5H67 - chains A and C of the 3 polymer chains in the assembly; structure by X-ray diffraction, 2.07 A resolution.

Chain A:
Protein: Chromosome partition protein Smc
From: Bacillus subtilis (strain 168)
Notes: fragment: N-terminal
UniProt: P51834 (SMC_BACSU); residue numbers follow UniProt; this construct covers 1-199
Amino-acid sequence (199 residues; each row starts with the number of its first residue):
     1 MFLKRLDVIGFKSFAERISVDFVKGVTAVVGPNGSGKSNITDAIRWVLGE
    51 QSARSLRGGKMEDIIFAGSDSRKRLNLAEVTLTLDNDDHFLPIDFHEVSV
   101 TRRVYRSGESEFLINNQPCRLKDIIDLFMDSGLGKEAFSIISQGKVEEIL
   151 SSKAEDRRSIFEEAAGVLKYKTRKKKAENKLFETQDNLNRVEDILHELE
Ligand contacts: ATP (adenosine-5'-triphosphate): Lys-12, Ser-13, Gly-34, Ser-35, Gly-36, Lys-37, Ser-38, Asn-39, Arg-57, Glu-62, Asp-63, Ile-64, Ile-65, Phe-66, Ala-67
Curated features (UniProtKB/Swiss-Prot):
  - binding site (ATP): Pro-32 to Asn-39

Chain C:
Protein: Segregation and condensation protein A
From: Bacillus subtilis (strain 168)
UniProt: P35154 (SCPA_BACSU); residues 176-251 here = UniProt positions 176-251
Amino-acid sequence (80 residues; each row starts with the number of its first residue):
   172 GPHMRQDIPIEARMNEIVHSLKSRGTRINFMDLFPYEQKEHLVVTFLAVL
   222 ELMKNQLVLIEQEHNFSDIYITGSESIHGA
Disordered / not traced: 172-179, 247-251
Construct notes: expression tag (172-175)

Interface between chain A and chain C:
Residue-residue contacts (8):
  Ser-19(A) / Asn-236(C)  hydrogen bond (backbone-side chain)
  Asp-21(A) / Asn-236(C)  hydrogen bond
  Asp-21(A) / Phe-237(C)
  Val-30(A) / Phe-217(C)  hydrophobic
  Val-30(A) / Leu-218(C)  hydrophobic
  Val-30(A) / Leu-221(C)  hydrophobic
  Gly-31(A) / Leu-221(C)
  Pro-32(A) / Glu-222(C)
Interface residues without a listed pair, chain A (9 interface residues in all): Val-20, Val-23, Asn-33, Ser-35
Interface residues without a listed pair, chain C (7 interface residues in all): Lys-225

Overview:
Chain A and chain C form an interface of 9 and 7 residues respectively, with 2 hydrogen bonds. Polar contacts
include Ser-19(A)/Asn-236(C) and Asp-21(A)/Asn-236(C). Chain A binds ATP. Curated annotation (UniProt) lists 8
ATP-binding residues on chain A.
Here chain A is Chromosome partition protein Smc and chain C is Segregation and condensation protein A, both
from Bacillus subtilis (strain 168). Entry 5H67 (Crystal structure of the Bacillus subtilis SMC head domain
complexed with the cognate ScpA C-terminal domain ...) was determined by X-ray diffraction together with 5H66
and 5H69 from the same study.
